6UTM - chains A and B; structure by X-ray diffraction, 2.14 A resolution.

== Chain A (and B) ==
Protein: Glyceraldehyde-3-phosphate dehydrogenase
Source organism: Escherichia coli
Notes: EC 1.2.1.-; chain B of this document is another copy of the same molecule, construct and numbering; everything in this record applies to it too
Reference sequence: A0A0U4BD45 (A0A0U4BD45_ECOLX); residues 1-330 here correspond to UniProt positions 5-334 (UniProt number = residue number + 4)
Chain sequence (330 residues; row label = number of the first residue in the row):
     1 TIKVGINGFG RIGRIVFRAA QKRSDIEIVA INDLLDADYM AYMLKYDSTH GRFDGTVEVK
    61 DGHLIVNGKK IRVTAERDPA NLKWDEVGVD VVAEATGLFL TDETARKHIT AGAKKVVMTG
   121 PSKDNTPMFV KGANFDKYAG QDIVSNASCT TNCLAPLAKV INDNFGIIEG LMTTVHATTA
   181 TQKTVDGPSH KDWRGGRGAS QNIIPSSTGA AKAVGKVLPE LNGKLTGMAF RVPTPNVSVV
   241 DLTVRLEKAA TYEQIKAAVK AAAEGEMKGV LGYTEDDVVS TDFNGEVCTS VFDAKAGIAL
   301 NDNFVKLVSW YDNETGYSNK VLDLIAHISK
Bound ions: Na+ site 1: A20, R23, I26; Na+ site 2 near E76 (its only coordinating residue here)
Ligand contacts: sn-glycerol-3-phosphate (G3P): V130, K131, G132, A133, N134, F135, D136, K159, E266, M267
What the authors report for this chain:
  - post-translational modification sites: C149
  - binding site for sn-glycerol-3-phosphate: D136
  - catalytic residues: C149, H176 (citing earlier work)

== Chain A / chain B interface ==
Residue-residue contacts (14):
  Y42(A) with D277(B), hydrogen bond (side chain-backbone)
  Y46(A) with D276(B), hydrogen bond; D282(B)
  S48(A) with T281(B), hydrogen bond
  R52(A) with D282(B), hydrogen bond (side chain-backbone); F283(B); E286(B), salt bridge
  D276(A) with Y46(B), hydrogen bond
  D277(A) with Y42(B), hydrogen bond (backbone-side chain)
  T281(A) with S48(B), hydrogen bond
  D282(A) with Y46(B); R52(B), hydrogen bond (backbone-side chain)
  F283(A) with R52(B)
  E286(A) with R52(B), salt bridge
Interface residues without a listed pair, chain A (12 interface residues in all): D47, V278
Interface residues without a listed pair, chain B (13 interface residues in all): K45, D47, V278

== In short ==
12 residues of chain A and 13 residues of chain B are in contact; the contacts include 8 hydrogen bonds and 2
salt bridges. Polar pairs include R52(A)-E286(B), Y42(A)-D277(B) and Y46(A)-D276(B). Bound to chain A:
sn-glycerol-3-phosphate. From the paper: catalytic residues C149(A) and H176(A); a binding site for
sn-glycerol-3-phosphate at D136(A).
Chain A and chain B are both Glyceraldehyde-3-phosphate dehydrogenase (Escherichia coli); the structure,
Native E. coli Glyceraldehyde 3-phosphate dehydrogenase, was determined by X-ray diffraction, deposited
together with 6UTN and 6UTO.
